4CE4 - chains 8 and A of the 38 polymer chains in the assembly; structure by electron microscopy, 4.90 A resolution (low resolution: residue-level contacts below are approximate; hydrogen-bond / salt-bridge calls are withheld).

# Chain 8
Name: MRPL35
From: Sus scrofa domestica
Reference sequence: F1SVC5 (F1SVC5_PIG); residues 1-188 here = UniProt positions 1-188
Sequence (188 residues; each row starts with the number of its first residue):
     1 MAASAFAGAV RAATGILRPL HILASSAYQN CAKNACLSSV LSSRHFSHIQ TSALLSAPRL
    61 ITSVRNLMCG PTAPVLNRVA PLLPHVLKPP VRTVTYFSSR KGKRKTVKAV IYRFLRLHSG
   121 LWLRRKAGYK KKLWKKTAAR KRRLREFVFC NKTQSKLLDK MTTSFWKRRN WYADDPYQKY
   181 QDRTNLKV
Unresolved in the structure: 1-102, 163-188

# Chain A
Molecule: 16S Ribosomal RNA
From: Sus scrofa domestica
Sequence (1570 nucleotides; each row starts with the number of its first residue):
     1 ACCAAAGCUA GCUCAACAUN NNN
    28 NNNNNNN
    38 NNNNNNN
    24 NNNN
    35 NNN
    45 AAAUAAAAUA AAACAUUCAC CUAACAUUAA AGUAUAGGAG AUAGAAAUUU UUAUCCUGAC
   105 GCUAUAGAGA UAGUACCGUA AGG
  127A G
   128 AAAGAUGAAA GAAUAAAAUA AAAGUAAAAA AAAGCAAAGA UUACCCCUUC UACCUUUUGC
   188 AUAAUGGUUU AACCAGAAAA AAUCUAACAA AGAGAACUUU AGCUAGAUAC CCCGAAACCA
   248 GACGAGCUAC CCAUGAGCAG UUUAAAAGAA CCAACUCAUC UAUGUGGCAA AAUAGUGAGA
   308 AGACUUGUAG GUAGAGGUGA AAAGCCUAAC GAGCCUGGUG AUAGCUGGUU GUCCGAGAAA
   368 GAAUUUUAGU UCAACCUUAA AAAUACCCCA AAAACCCUAA AUUCCAAUGU AUUUUUAAGA
   428 GAUAGUCUAA AAAGGUACAG CUUUUUAGAA ACGGAUACAA CCUUGACUAG AGAGUAAAUC
   488 UUAAUACUAC CAUAGUAGGC CUAAAAGCAG CCAUCAAUUG AGAAAGCGUU AAAGCUCAAC
   548 AAAUUCACCA ACAUAAUCCC AAAAACUAAU AACAAACUCC UAGCCCAAUA CCGGACUAAU
   608 CUAUUGAAAC AUAGAAGCAA UAAUGUUAAU AUGAGUAACA AGAAGCCUUU CUCCUCGCAC
   668 ACGCUUACAU CAGUAACUAA UAAUAUACUG AUAAUUAACA ACCAAUAAAC CAAAACAACA
   728 CUAAAACGUU UAUUAAUUAC AUUGUUAACC CAACACAGGA GUGCACCAAG GAAAGAUUAA
   788 AAGAAGUAAA AGGAACUCGG CAAACACAAA CCCCGCCUGU UUACCAAAAA CAUCACCUCU
   848 AGCAUUACUA GUAUUAGAGG CAAUGCCUGC CCAGUGACAC CAGUUUAACG GCCGCGGUAU
   908 UCUGACCGUG CAAAGGUAGC AUAAUCACUU GUUCUCCAAA UAAGGACUUG UAUGAAUGGC
   968 CACACGAGGG UUUUACUGUC UCUUACUUCC AAUCAGUGAA AUUAACCUUC CCGUGAAGAG
  1028 GCGGGAAUAA AAAAAUAAGA CGAGAAGACC CUAUGGAGCU UUAAUUAACU AUUCCAAAAG
  1088 UUAAACAACU CAACCACAAA GGGAUAAAAC AUAACUUAAC AUGGACUAGC AAUUUCGGUU
  1148 GGGGUGACCU CGGAGUACAA AAAACCCUCC GAGUGAUUUU AAUCUAGACA AACCAGUCAA
  1208 AAUAACCAUA ACAUCACUUA UUGAUCCAAA AUUUUGAUCA ACGGAACAAG UUACCCUAGG
  1268 GAUAACAGCG CAAUCCUGUU CUAGAGUUCC UAUCGACAAU AGGGUUUACG ACCUCGAUGU
  1328 UGGAUCAGGA CACCCAAAUG GUGCAGCCGC UAUUAAAGGU UCGUUUGUUC AACGAUUAAA
  1388 GUCCUACGUG AUCUGAGUUC AGACCGGAGC AAUCCAGGUC GGUUUCUAUC UAUUAUAAAU
  1448 UUCUCCCAGU ACGAAAGGAC AAGAGAAAUG GGACCAACCU CACAAACGCG UCUCAGAGAU
  1508 AAUUAAUGAU UUAAUCUUAA CCUAAUUAAC UCAUAAUAAA UCCAGCCCUA GAACAGGGCA
  1568 CA
Unresolved in the structure: 20-23, 28-34, 38-44, 401-407, 495-557, 573-577, 1092-1120, 1215-1218
Differences from the reference sequence: insertion (127A)

# How chain 8 and chain A interact
Contacting residue pairs - 52 pairs, chain 8 then chain A:
  Lys103(8) - A75(A)
  Lys103(8) - G76(A)
  Arg104(8) - G76(A)
  Arg104(8) - A207(A)
  Lys105(8) - G76(A)
  Lys105(8) - A87(A)
  Lys105(8) - G88(A)
  Thr106(8) - G76(A)
  Thr106(8) - U77(A)
  Lys108(8) - U77(A)
  Lys108(8) - A78(A)
  Lys108(8) - U79(A)
  Lys108(8) - A80(A)
  Lys108(8) - U86(A)
  Lys108(8) - A87(A)
  Lys108(8) - G88(A)
  Arg113(8) - G84(A)
  Arg113(8) - U1232(A)
  His118(8) - U226(A)
  His118(8) - U227(A)
  Arg124(8) - C1201(A)
  Ala127(8) - A1202(A)
  Ala127(8) - A1231(A)
  Ala127(8) - U1232(A)
  Gly128(8) - U1232(A)
  Lys130(8) - U1232(A)
  Lys130(8) - C1233(A)
  Lys131(8) - A1231(A)
  Lys132(8) - G1230(A)
  Leu133(8) - U1242(A)
  Trp134(8) - U1242(A)
  Lys135(8) - U1229(A)
  Ala138(8) - A1189(A)
  Arg140(8) - U1204(A)
  Lys141(8) - U1241(A)
  Arg142(8) - A1189(A)
  Arg142(8) - U1190(A)
  Arg142(8) - C1191(A)
  Arg143(8) - C1205(A)
  Arg143(8) - A1206(A)
  Asn151(8) - C1200(A)
  Asn151(8) - C1201(A)
  Lys152(8) - U423(A)
  Lys152(8) - A424(A)
  Thr153(8) - C379(A)
  Thr153(8) - A380(A)
  Gln154(8) - C1200(A)
  Gln154(8) - C1201(A)
  Lys156(8) - A425(A)
  Lys156(8) - G426(A)
  Lys160(8) - A207(A)
  Lys160(8) - G426(A)
Also at the interface, not in a pair above, chain 8 (33 interface residues in all): Val107, Ala109, Tyr112, Lys126, Lys136, Glu146
Also at the interface, not in a pair above, chain A (43 interface residues in all): G81, A83, A85, U1192, G1194, U1228, G1243, A1244

# Overview
Chain 8 and chain A form an interface of 33 and 43 residues respectively.
Chain 8 is MRPL35 and chain A is 16S Ribosomal RNA, both from Sus scrofa domestica; the structure, 39S large
subunit of the porcine mitochondrial ribosome, was determined by electron microscopy.
